PDB entry 3JAR | electron microscopy, 3.40 A resolution | chains N and B of the 14 polymer chains in the assembly

== Chain N ==
Name: Microtubule-associated protein RP/EB family member 3
From: Homo sapiens
Reference sequence: Q9UPY8 (MARE3_HUMAN); numbering as in UniProt (aligned over 1-200)
Sequence (203 residues; each row starts with the number of its first residue; numbers below 1 keep their minus sign (Ser-2 is residue -2)):
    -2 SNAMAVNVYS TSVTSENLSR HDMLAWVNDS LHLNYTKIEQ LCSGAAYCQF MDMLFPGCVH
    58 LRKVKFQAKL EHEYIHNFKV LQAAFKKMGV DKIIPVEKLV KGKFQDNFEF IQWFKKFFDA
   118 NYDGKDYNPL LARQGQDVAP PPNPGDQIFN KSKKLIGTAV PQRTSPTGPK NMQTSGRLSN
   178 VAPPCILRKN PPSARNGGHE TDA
Not modelled in the structure: -2 to 0, 132-200
Construct notes: expression tag (-2 to 0)

== Chain B ==
Name: Tubulin beta chain
From: Sus scrofa
Reference sequence: P02554 (TBB_PIG); the author numbering skips numbers that UniProt does not, so the offset changes along the chain: 1-44 = UniProt 1-44; 47-360 = UniProt 45-358; 369-455 = UniProt 359-445
Sequence (445 residues; row label = number of the first residue in the row; note: 10 numbers in that range are skipped by the numbering (no residue carries them; nothing is unmodelled there)):
     1 MREIVHIQAG QCGNQIGAKF WEVISDEHGI DPTGSYHGDS DLQL
    47 ERINVYYNEA AGNKYVPRAI LVDLEPGTMD SVRSGPFGQI FRPDNFVFGQ SGAGNNWAKG
   107 HYTEGAELVD SVLDVVRKES ESCDCLQGFQ LTHSLGGGTG SGMGTLLISK IREEYPDRIM
   167 NTFSVVPSPK VSDTVVEPYN ATLSVHQLVE NTDETYCIDN EALYDICFRT LKLTTPTYGD
   227 LNHLVSATMS GVTTCLRFPG QLNADLRKLA VNMVPFPRLH FFMPGFAPLT SRGSQQYRAL
   287 TVPELTQQMF DAKNMMAACD PRHGRYLTVA AVFRGRMSMK EVDEQMLNVQ NKNSSYFVEW
   347 IPNNVKTAVC DIPP
   369 RGLKMSATFI GNSTAIQELF KRISEQFTAM FRRKAFLHWY TGEGMDEMEF TEAESNMNDL
   429 VSEYQQYQDA TADEQGEFEE EGEEDEA
Not modelled in the structure: 440-455
Residues lining bound ligands:
  - GDP (guanosine-5'-diphosphate): Gly10, Gln11, Cys12, Gln15, Ser140, Gly143, Gly144, Thr145, Gly146, Val171, Asp179, Asn206, Leu209, Tyr224, Asn228
  - GTP (guanosine-5'-triphosphate): Gln247, Leu248, Lys254

== How chain N and chain B interact ==
Contacting residue pairs (14):
  Val10(N) with His406(B)
  Thr11(N) with His406(B)
  Asn14(N) with Thr409(B); Gly410(B)
  Ser16(N) with Gly412(B), hydrogen bond (side chain-backbone)
  Arg17(N) with Tyr108(B); Gly412(B)
  Lys100(N) with Glu113(B), salt bridge
  Phe101(N) with Tyr108(B); Thr109(B)
  Gln102(N) with Thr109(B); Glu110(B); Glu113(B)
  Phe105(N) with Gly412(B)
Also at the interface, not in a pair above, chain N (10 interface residues in all): Gln109
Also at the interface, not in a pair above, chain B (10 interface residues in all): Glu411, Asp414

== Overview ==
The chain N/chain B interface involves 10 residues from each chain, with 1 hydrogen bond and 1 salt bridge.
Polar pairs include Lys100(N)-Glu113(B) and Ser16(N)-Gly412(B). Ligands of chain B: GDP and GTP.
Chain N is Microtubule-associated protein RP/EB family member 3 (Homo sapiens) and chain B is Tubulin beta
chain (Sus scrofa); the structure, Cryo-EM structure of GDP-microtubule co-polymerized with EB3, was
determined by electron microscopy (same publication as 3JAK, 3JAL, 3JAS, 3JAT and 3JAW).
